Entry 9CGM (electron microscopy, 2.52 A resolution); this record covers chains h and n of the 120 polymer chains in the assembly.

Chain h (and n):
Name: Capsid protein VP1
Organism: Spiromicrovirus SpV4
Notes: chain n of this document is another copy of the same molecule, construct and numbering; everything in this record applies to it too
UniProt: P11333 (CAPSD_SPV4); numbering as in UniProt (aligned over 1-553)
Sequence (553 residues; each row starts with the number of its first residue):
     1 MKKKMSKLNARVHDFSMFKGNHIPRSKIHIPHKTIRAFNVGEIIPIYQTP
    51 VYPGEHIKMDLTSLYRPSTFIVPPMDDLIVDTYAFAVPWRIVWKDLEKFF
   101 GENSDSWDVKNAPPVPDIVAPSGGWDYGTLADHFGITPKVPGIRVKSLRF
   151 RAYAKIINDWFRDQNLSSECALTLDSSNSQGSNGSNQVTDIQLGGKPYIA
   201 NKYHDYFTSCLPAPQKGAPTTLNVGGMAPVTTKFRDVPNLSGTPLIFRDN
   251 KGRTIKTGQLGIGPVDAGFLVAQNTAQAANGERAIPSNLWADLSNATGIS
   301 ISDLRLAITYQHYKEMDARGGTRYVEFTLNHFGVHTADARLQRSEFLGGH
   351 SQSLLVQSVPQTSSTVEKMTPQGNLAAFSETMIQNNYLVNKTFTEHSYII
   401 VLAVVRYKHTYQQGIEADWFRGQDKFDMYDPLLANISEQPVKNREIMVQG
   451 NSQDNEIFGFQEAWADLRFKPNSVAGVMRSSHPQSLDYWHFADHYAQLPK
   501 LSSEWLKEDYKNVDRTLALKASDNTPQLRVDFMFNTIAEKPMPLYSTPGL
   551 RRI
Not modelled in the structure: 1-9, 230-291

Interface between chain h and chain n:
Pairs across the interface (136; chain h residue first):
  V12(h) - K408(n)
  H13(h) - F469(n)
  F15(h) - H204(n)
  F15(h) - D205(n)
  F15(h) - S209(n)
  F15(h) - Q461(n)
  F15(h) - F469(n)  hydrophobic
  M17(h) - L329(n)  hydrophobic
  F18(h) - R319(n)
  N21(h) - M316(n)
  I23(h) - H331(n)
  I23(h) - F332(n)
  I23(h) - G333(n)
  Y52(h) - F332(n)  hydrophobic
  P53(h) - F332(n)
  P53(h) - V334(n)
  G54(h) - V334(n)
  R90(h) - R340(n)  hydrogen bond (side chain-backbone)
  R90(h) - L341(n)
  L96(h) - Y324(n)  hydrophobic
  E97(h) - Y324(n)
  F100(h) - T322(n)
  F100(h) - F327(n)  hydrophobic
  G101(h) - T322(n)
  E102(h) - T322(n)  hydrogen bond (backbone-backbone)
  E102(h) - R323(n)
  E102(h) - Y324(n)  hydrogen bond (side chain-backbone)
  N103(h) - R162(n)  hydrogen bond (backbone-side chain)
  S104(h) - R162(n)
  S104(h) - S168(n)
  S104(h) - E169(n)  hydrogen bond (backbone-backbone)
  D105(h) - R162(n)
  D105(h) - Q164(n)
  D105(h) - S167(n)
  D105(h) - S168(n)
  S106(h) - Q164(n)
  S106(h) - N165(n)
  S106(h) - L166(n)
  S106(h) - S167(n)
  W107(h) - Q164(n)  hydrogen bond (backbone-backbone)
  W107(h) - N165(n)  hydrogen bond (backbone-backbone)
  W107(h) - P212(n)
  W107(h) - A213(n)
  W107(h) - Q215(n)
  W107(h) - K216(n)
  W107(h) - A318(n)  hydrophobic
  D108(h) - K216(n)
  D108(h) - G217(n)
  R162(h) - N103(n)  hydrogen bond (side chain-backbone)
  R162(h) - S104(n)
  R162(h) - D105(n)
  Q164(h) - D105(n)
  Q164(h) - S106(n)
  Q164(h) - W107(n)  hydrogen bond (backbone-backbone)
  N165(h) - S106(n)
  N165(h) - W107(n)  hydrogen bond (backbone-backbone)
  L166(h) - S106(n)
  S167(h) - D105(n)
  S167(h) - S106(n)
  S168(h) - S104(n)
  S168(h) - D105(n)
  E169(h) - S104(n)  hydrogen bond (backbone-backbone)
  H204(h) - F15(n)
  D205(h) - F15(n)
  S209(h) - F15(n)
  P212(h) - W107(n)
  A213(h) - W107(n)
  Q215(h) - W107(n)
  K216(h) - W107(n)
  K216(h) - D108(n)
  G217(h) - D108(n)
  R305(h) - G549(n)
  R305(h) - L550(n)
  I308(h) - L550(n)  hydrophobic
  I308(h) - I553(n)
  T309(h) - L550(n)
  H312(h) - R552(n)
  H312(h) - I553(n)
  M316(h) - N21(n)
  A318(h) - W107(n)  hydrophobic
  R319(h) - F18(n)
  T322(h) - F100(n)
  T322(h) - G101(n)
  T322(h) - E102(n)  hydrogen bond (backbone-backbone)
  R323(h) - E102(n)
  Y324(h) - L96(n)  hydrophobic
  Y324(h) - E97(n)
  Y324(h) - F100(n)  hydrophobic
  Y324(h) - E102(n)  hydrogen bond (backbone-side chain)
  Y324(h) - E395(n)
  Y324(h) - H396(n)  hydrogen bond (side chain-backbone)
  F327(h) - F100(n)  hydrophobic
  F327(h) - H396(n)
  T328(h) - T394(n)
  L329(h) - M17(n)  hydrophobic
  H331(h) - I23(n)
  F332(h) - I23(n)
  F332(h) - Y52(n)  hydrophobic
  F332(h) - P53(n)
  G333(h) - I23(n)
  V334(h) - P53(n)
  V334(h) - G54(n)
  V334(h) - T394(n)
  H335(h) - T394(n)
  T336(h) - T394(n)  hydrogen bond (side chain-backbone)
  A339(h) - R340(n)
  R340(h) - R90(n)  hydrogen bond (backbone-side chain)
  R340(h) - A339(n)
  R340(h) - E345(n)  salt bridge
  R340(h) - T394(n)
  R340(h) - E395(n)  salt bridge
  L341(h) - R90(n)
  L341(h) - E395(n)
  Q342(h) - Q342(n)  hydrogen bond
  E345(h) - R340(n)  salt bridge
  T394(h) - T328(n)
  T394(h) - V334(n)
  T394(h) - H335(n)
  T394(h) - T336(n)  hydrogen bond (backbone-side chain)
  T394(h) - R340(n)
  E395(h) - Y324(n)
  E395(h) - R340(n)  salt bridge
  E395(h) - L341(n)
  H396(h) - Y324(n)  hydrogen bond (backbone-side chain)
  H396(h) - F327(n)
  K408(h) - V12(n)
  Q461(h) - F15(n)
  F469(h) - H13(n)
  F469(h) - F15(n)  hydrophobic
  G549(h) - R305(n)
  L550(h) - R305(n)
  L550(h) - I308(n)  hydrophobic
  L550(h) - T309(n)
  R552(h) - H312(n)
  I553(h) - I308(n)
  I553(h) - H312(n)
Other interface residues (no listed pair), chain h (79 interface residues in all): P88, Y206, L211, Y313, E462, R468, P541, P548
Other interface residues (no listed pair), chain n (79 interface residues in all): P88, Y206, L211, Y313, E462, R468, P541, P548

Summary:
The chain h/chain n interface involves 79 residues from each chain, with 19 hydrogen bonds and 4 salt bridges.
Polar contacts include R340(h)-E345(n), R340(h)-E395(n) and R90(h)-R340(n).
Chain h and chain n are both Capsid protein VP1 (Spiromicrovirus SpV4); the structure, The Structure of
Spiroplasma Virus 4, was determined by electron microscopy.
